PDB entry 8Y0C | X-ray diffraction, 3.45 A resolution | chains D and A of the 4 polymer chains in the assembly

== Chain D ==
Molecule: 11-nt DNA strand
Sequence (11 nucleotides; numbered -9 to 1; the number before each row is that of its first residue; numbers below 1 keep their minus sign (DA-9 is residue -9)):
    -9 AGTCCTTTACT

== Chain A ==
Protein: CRISPR-associated endonuclease Cas12a
Organism: Francisella tularensis subsp. novicida U112
Notes: EC 3.1.21.1, 4.6.1.22
UniProtKB: A0Q7Q2 (CS12A_FRATN); residues 1-1300 here = UniProt positions 1-1300
Sequence (1300 residues; each row starts with the number of its first residue):
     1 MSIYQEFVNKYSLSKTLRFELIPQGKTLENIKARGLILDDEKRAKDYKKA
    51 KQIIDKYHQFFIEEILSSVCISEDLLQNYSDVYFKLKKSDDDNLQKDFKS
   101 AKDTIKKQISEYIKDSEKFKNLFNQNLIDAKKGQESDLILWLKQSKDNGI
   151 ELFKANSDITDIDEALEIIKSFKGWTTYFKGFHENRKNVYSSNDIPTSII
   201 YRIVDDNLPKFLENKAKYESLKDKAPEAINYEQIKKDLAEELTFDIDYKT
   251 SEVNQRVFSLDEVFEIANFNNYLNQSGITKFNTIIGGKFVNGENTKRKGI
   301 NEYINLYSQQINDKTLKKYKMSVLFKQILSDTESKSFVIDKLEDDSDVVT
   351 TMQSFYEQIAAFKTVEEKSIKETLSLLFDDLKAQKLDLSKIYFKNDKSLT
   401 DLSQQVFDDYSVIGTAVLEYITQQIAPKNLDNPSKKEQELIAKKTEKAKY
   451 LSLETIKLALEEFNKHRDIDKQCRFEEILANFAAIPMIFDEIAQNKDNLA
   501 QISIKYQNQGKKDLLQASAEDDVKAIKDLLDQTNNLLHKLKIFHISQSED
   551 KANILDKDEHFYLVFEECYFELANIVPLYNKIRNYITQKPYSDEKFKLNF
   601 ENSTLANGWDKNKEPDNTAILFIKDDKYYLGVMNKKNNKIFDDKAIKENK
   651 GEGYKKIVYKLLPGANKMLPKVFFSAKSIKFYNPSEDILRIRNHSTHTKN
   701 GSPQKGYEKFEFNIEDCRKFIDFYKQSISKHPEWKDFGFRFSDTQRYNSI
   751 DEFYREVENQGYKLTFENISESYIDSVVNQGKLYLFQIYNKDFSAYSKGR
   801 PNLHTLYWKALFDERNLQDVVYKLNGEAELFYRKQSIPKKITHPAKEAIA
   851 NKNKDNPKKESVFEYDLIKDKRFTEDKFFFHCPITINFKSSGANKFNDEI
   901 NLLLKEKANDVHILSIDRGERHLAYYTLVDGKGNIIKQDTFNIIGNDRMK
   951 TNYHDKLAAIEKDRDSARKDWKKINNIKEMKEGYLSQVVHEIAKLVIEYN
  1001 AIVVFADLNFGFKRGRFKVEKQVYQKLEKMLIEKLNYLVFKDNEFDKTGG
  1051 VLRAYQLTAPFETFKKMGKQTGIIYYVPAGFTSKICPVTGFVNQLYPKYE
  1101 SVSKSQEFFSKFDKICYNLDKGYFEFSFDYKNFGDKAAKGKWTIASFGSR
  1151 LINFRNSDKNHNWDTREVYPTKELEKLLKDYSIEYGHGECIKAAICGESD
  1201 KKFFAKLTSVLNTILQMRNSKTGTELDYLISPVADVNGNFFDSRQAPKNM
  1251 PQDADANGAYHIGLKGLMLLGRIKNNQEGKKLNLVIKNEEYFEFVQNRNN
Disordered / not traced: 134-135, 424-443, 1009-1011, 1015-1017, 1157-1163, 1222-1226
Differences from the reference sequence: conflict Ala1006 (Glu in A0Q7Q2)
Ion coordination: Mg2+: Arg800 (shared with 1 residue of chain B)
UniProt features mapped onto this chain:
  - region: Met1 to Gln24 (Wedge region 1), Tyr47 to Lys51 (Binds crRNA alone and in crRNA-target DNA heteroduplex), Phe182 to Arg186 (Binds crRNA alone and in crRNA-target DNA heteroduplex), Asn301 to Asn305 (Binds DNA in crRNA-target DNA heteroduplex), Lys326 to Leu329 (Binds crRNA in crRNA-target DNA heteroduplex), His538 to Lys541 (Binds crRNA in crRNA-target DNA heteroduplex), Tyr591 to Lys595 (Binds crRNA), Leu662 to Ile679 (LKL, important for PAM recognition and DNA unwinding), Lys671 to Lys677 (Binds DNA protospacer adjacent motif (PAM) on target DNA), Arg692 to Gln704 (Binds single-strand non-target DNA), Lys791 to Ser794 (Binds crRNA), Leu803, His804 (Binds crRNA), Asn851 to Asn853 (Binds crRNA), Tyr865 to Phe873 (Binds crRNA), His954 to Trp971 (Bridge helix)
  - active site: His843 (For pre-crRNA processing), Lys852 (For pre-crRNA processing), Lys869 (For pre-crRNA processing), Asp917 (For DNase activity of RuvC domain), Asp1255 (For DNase activity of RuvC domain)
  - site: Thr16 (Binds crRNA alone and in crRNA-target DNA heteroduplex), Lys131 (Binds target strand DNA), Thr295 (Binds crRNA in crRNA-target DNA heteroduplex), Lys320 (Binds DNA in crRNA-target DNA heteroduplex), Ser334 (Binds DNA in crRNA-target DNA heteroduplex), Tyr410 (Caps the crRNA-target DNA heteroduplex), Lys589 (Binds DNA in crRNA-target DNA heteroduplex), Lys613 (Binds DNA protospacer adjacent motif (PAM)), Lys667 (Binds Target strand DNA), Lys671 (Binds PAM), Lys677 (Binds Target strand DNA), Lys823 (Binds Target strand DNA), Gly826 (Binds Target strand DNA), Arg833 (Binds crRNA), Lys852 (Stabilizes transition state for pre-crRNA processing), Lys1026 (Binds DNA in crRNA-target DNA heteroduplex), Thr1063 (Binds DNA in crRNA-target DNA heteroduplex)
  - mutagenesis: Gly608 (G608A/E: 15% DNA cleavage), Pro663 (P663A: 25% DNA cleavage, altered non-target strand cleavage products), Asn666 (N666A: 80% DNA cleavage, altered non-target strand cleavage products), Lys667 (K667A: 30% DNA cleavage), Lys671 (K671A: 15% DNA cleavage), Lys677 (K677A: 35% DNA cleavage, altered non-target strand cleavage products), Arg692 (R692A: Slight decrease in target DNA cleavage, 30% DNA cleavage, altered non-target strand cleavage products), His694 (H694A: Wild-type DNA cleavage, altered non-target strand cleavage products), Thr698 to Ser702 (Loss of target DNA cleavage), Gln704 (Q704A: Significant decrease in target DNA cleavage), His843 (H843A: Decreased pre-crRNA processing in vitro, binds RNA, no change in DNA cleavage), Lys852 (K852A: Decreased pre-crRNA processing in vitro, binds RNA, no change in DNA cleavage), 12 further mutagenesis entries in UniProt

== How chain D and chain A interact ==
Contacting residue pairs (23):
  DC-5(D) - Gly174(A)  phosphate contact
  DC-5(D) - Asp616(A)  base contact
  DC-5(D) - Lys635(A)  salt bridge to the phosphate
  DT-4(D) - Gln125(A)  sugar contact
  DT-4(D) - Gly174(A)  phosphate contact
  DT-4(D) - Trp175(A)  phosphate contact
  DT-4(D) - Thr176(A)  hydrogen bond to the phosphate
  DT-4(D) - Thr177(A)  hydrogen bond to the phosphate
  DT-3(D) - Asn124(A)  phosphate contact
  DT-3(D) - Gln125(A)  hydrogen bond to the phosphate
  DT-3(D) - Thr177(A)  base contact
  DT-2(D) - Lys671(A)  hydrogen bond to the base
  DA-1(D) - Lys667(A)  base contact
  DA-1(D) - Lys671(A)  sugar contact
  DA-1(D) - Arg692(A)  phosphate contact
  DC0(D) - Asn666(A)  sugar contact
  DC0(D) - Lys667(A)  hydrogen bond to the base
  DC0(D) - Pro670(A)  phosphate contact
  DC0(D) - Arg692(A)  salt bridge to the phosphate
  DC0(D) - Gln704(A)  hydrogen bond to the phosphate
  DT1(D) - Thr698(A)  phosphate contact
  DT1(D) - Gly701(A)  phosphate contact
  DT1(D) - Ser702(A)  hydrogen bond to the phosphate
Other interface residues (no listed pair), chain A (23 interface residues in all): Asn126, Lys173, Ser603, Met668, His697, Asn700

== Overview ==
The interface between chain D and chain A involves 7 residues on one side and 23 on the other, with 7 hydrogen
bonds and 2 salt bridges. Among the polar pairs are DT-2(D)-Lys671(A), DC0(D)-Lys667(A) and DT-4(D)-Thr176(A).
Here chain D is an 11-nt DNA strand and chain A is CRISPR-associated endonuclease Cas12a (Francisella
tularensis subsp. novicida U112). Entry 8Y0C (Crystal structure of FnCas12a in complex with pre-crRNA and 18nt
target DNA) was determined by X-ray diffraction together with 8Y04, 8Y05, 8Y06, 8Y07, 8Y08, 8Y09 and 3 further
entries from the same study.
